PDB entry 1QHR | X-ray diffraction, 2.20 A resolution | chains B and I of the 3 polymer chains in the assembly

== Chain B ==
Name: Alpha thrombin
Organism: Homo sapiens
Notes: EC 3.4.21.5; fragment: heavy chain
Reference sequence: P00734 (THRB_HUMAN); the construct lacks a stretch of the UniProt sequence, so the offset changes along the chain: 16-37 = UniProt 364-385; 38-60 = UniProt 387-409; 61-77 = UniProt 419-435; 78-97 = UniProt 437-456; 7 more segments
Chain sequence (259 residues; numbered 16 to 247 plus 28 insertion-coded residues; 1 number in that range is skipped by the numbering (no residue carries it; nothing is unmodelled there); the number before each row is that of its first residue; a row labelled like 60A-60I holds insertion residues (60A, then the next letters in order)):
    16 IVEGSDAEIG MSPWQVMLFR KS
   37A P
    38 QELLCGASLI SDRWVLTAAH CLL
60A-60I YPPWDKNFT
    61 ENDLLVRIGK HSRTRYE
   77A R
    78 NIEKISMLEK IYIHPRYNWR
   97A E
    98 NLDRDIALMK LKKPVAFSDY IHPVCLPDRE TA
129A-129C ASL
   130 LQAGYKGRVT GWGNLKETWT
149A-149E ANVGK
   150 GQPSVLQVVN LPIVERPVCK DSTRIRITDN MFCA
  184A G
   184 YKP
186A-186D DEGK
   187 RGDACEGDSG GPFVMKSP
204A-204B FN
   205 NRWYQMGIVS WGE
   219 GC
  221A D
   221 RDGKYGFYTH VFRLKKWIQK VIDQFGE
Swiss-Prot annotation at these positions:
  - region: Ala183 to Val200 (High affinity receptor-binding region which is also known as the TP508 peptide)
  - active site (Charge relay system): His57, Asp102, Ser195
  - glycosylation: Asn60G (N-linked (GlcNAc...) (complex) asparagine)
Cystine bridges: Cys42-Cys58, Cys168-Cys182, Cys191-Cys220
Glycans and other covalent adducts: gr157368 (157) linked to Ser195
Ligand contacts: gr157368 (157; 6-(2-hydroxy-cyclopentyl)-7-oxo-heptanamidine): His57, Trp60D, Trp148, Asp189, Ala190, Cys191, Glu192, Gly193, Asp194, Val213, Trp215, Gly216, Gly219, Cys220, Gly226

== Chain I ==
Name: Hirugen
Reference sequence: P28501 (ITHA_HIRME); residue numbers follow UniProt; this construct covers 55-64
Chain sequence (10 residues; row label = number of the first residue in the row):
    55 DFEEIPEEYL
Modified positions: Tyr63 (o-sulfo-l-tyrosine; TYS)

== Chain B / chain I interface ==
Residue-residue contacts (22):
  Phe34(B) - Phe56(I)  hydrophobic
  Lys36(B) - Leu64(I)  hydrogen bond (side chain-backbone)
  Gln38(B) - Phe56(I)
  Leu40(B) - Phe56(I)
  Leu65(B) - Ile59(I)  hydrophobic
  Leu65(B) - Tyr63(I)
  Arg67(B) - Ile59(I)
  Arg73(B) - Asp55(I)  salt bridge
  Arg73(B) - Phe56(I)
  Thr74(B) - Asp55(I)
  Thr74(B) - Phe56(I)
  Thr74(B) - Glu57(I)  hydrogen bond (backbone-backbone)
  Arg75(B) - Glu57(I)
  Tyr76(B) - Glu57(I)  hydrogen bond (backbone-side chain)
  Tyr76(B) - Glu58(I)
  Tyr76(B) - Pro60(I)
  Tyr76(B) - Tyr63(I)
  Glu80(B) - Tyr63(I)
  Lys81(B) - Tyr63(I)
  Ile82(B) - Tyr63(I)
  Met84(B) - Tyr63(I)
  Gln151(B) - Asp55(I)
Interface residues without a listed pair, chain B (16 interface residues in all): Glu39
Interface residues without a listed pair, chain I (9 interface residues in all): Glu62

== Summary ==
16 residues of chain B face 9 of chain I across their interface, with 3 hydrogen bonds and 1 salt bridge.
Polar pairs include Arg73(B)-Asp55(I), Lys36(B)-Leu64(I) and Tyr76(B)-Glu57(I). Gr157368 is covalently linked
to Ser195(B). From UniProt: 3 active-site residues on chain B.
Here chain B is Alpha thrombin (Homo sapiens) and chain I is Hirugen. Entry 1QHR (Novel covalent active site
thrombin inhibitors) was determined by X-ray diffraction together with 1QJ1, 1QJ6 and 1QJ7 from the same
study.
